7SL6 - chains A and B of the 6 polymer chains in the assembly; structure by electron microscopy, 3.70 A resolution.

== Chain A (and B) ==
Molecule: Insulin receptor
Organism: Mus musculus
Notes: EC 2.7.10.1; chain B of this document is another copy of the same molecule, construct and numbering; everything in this record applies to it too
Reference sequence: P15208 (INSR_MOUSE); residues -26 to 1345 here correspond to UniProt positions 1-1372 (UniProt number = residue number + 27)
Chain sequence (1372 residues; each row starts with the number of its first residue; numbers below 1 keep their minus sign (Met-26 is residue -26)):
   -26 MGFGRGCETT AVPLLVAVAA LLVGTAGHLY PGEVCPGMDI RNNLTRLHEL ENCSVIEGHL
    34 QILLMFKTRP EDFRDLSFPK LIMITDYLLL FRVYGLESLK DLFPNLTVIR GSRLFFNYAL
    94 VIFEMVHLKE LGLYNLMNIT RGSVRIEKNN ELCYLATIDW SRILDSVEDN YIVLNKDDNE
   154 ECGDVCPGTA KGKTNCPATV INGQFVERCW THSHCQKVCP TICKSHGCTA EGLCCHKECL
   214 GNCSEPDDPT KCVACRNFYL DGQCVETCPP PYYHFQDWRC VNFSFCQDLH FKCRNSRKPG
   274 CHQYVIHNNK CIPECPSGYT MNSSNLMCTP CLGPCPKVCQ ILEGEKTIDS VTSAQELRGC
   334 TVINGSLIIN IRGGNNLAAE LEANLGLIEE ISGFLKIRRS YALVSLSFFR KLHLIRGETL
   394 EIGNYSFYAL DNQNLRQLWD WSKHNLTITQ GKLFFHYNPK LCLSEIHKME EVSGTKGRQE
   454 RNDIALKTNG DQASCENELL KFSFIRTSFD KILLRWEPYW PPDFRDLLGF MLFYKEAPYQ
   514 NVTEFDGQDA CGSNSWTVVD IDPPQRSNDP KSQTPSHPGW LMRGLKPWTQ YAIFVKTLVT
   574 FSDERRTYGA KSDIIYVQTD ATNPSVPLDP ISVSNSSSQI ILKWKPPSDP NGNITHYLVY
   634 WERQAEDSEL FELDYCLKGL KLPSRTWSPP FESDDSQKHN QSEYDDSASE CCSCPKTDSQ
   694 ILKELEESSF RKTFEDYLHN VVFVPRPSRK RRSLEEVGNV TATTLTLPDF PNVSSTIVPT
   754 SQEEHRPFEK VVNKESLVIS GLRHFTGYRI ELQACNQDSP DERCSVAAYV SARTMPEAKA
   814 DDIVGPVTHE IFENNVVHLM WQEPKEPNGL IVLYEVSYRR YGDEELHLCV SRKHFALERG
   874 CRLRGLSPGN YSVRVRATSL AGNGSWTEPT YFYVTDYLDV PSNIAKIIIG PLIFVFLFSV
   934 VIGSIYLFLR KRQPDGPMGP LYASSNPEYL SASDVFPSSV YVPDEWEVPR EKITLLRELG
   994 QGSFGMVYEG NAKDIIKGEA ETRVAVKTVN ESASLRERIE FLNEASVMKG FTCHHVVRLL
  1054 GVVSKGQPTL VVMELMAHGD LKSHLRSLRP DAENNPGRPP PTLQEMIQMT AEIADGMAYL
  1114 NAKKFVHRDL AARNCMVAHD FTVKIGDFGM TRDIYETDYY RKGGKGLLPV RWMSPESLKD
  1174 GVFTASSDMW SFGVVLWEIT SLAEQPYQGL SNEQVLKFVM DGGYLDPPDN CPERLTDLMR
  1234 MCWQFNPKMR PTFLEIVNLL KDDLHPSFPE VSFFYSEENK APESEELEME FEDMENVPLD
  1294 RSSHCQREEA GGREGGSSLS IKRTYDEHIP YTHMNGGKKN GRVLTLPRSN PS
Disordered / not traced: -26 to 0, 163-167, 271-273, 519-527, 540-548, 659-686, 721-757, 911-1345
UniProt features mapped onto this chain:
  - region: Glu708 to Phe716 (Insulin-binding), Asn959 to Tyr962 (Important for interaction with IRS1, SHC1 and STAT5B), Tyr1324 to Met1327 (PIK3R1 binding)
  - active site: Asp1122 (Proton donor/acceptor)
  - binding site (ATP): Ser996, Lys1020, Glu1067 to Asp1073, Arg1126, Asn1127, Asp1140
  - site: Phe39 (Insulin-binding)
  - modified residue: Ser373 (Phosphoserine), Tyr374 (Phosphotyrosine), Ser380 (Phosphoserine), Tyr962 (Phosphotyrosine), Cys1046 (S-nitrosocysteine), Tyr1148 (Phosphotyrosine), Tyr1152 (Phosphotyrosine), Tyr1153 (Phosphotyrosine), Tyr1318 (Phosphotyrosine), Tyr1324 (Phosphotyrosine)
  - glycosylation (N-linked (GlcNAc...) asparagine): Asn16, Asn25, Asn78, Asn111, Asn215, Asn255, Asn295, Asn337, Asn397, Asn418, Asn514, Asn608, Asn626, Asn673, Asn732, Asn745, Asn883, Asn896
  - cross-link: Lys1042 (Glycyl lysine isopeptide (Lys-Gly) (interchain with G-Cter in ubiquitin))
Disulfide bonds: Cys8-Cys26, Cys126-Cys155, Cys159-Cys182, Cys169-Cys188, Cys192-Cys201, Cys196-Cys207, Cys208-Cys216, Cys212-Cys225, Cys228-Cys237, Cys241-Cys253, Cys259-Cys284, Cys266-Cys274, Cys288-Cys301, Cys312-Cys333, Cys435-Cys468, Cys649-Cys862, Cys788-Cys797

== How chain A and chain B interact ==
Residue-residue contacts (76):
  Arg14(A) - Val715(B)  hydrogen bond (side chain-backbone)
  Leu36(A) - Val715(B)  hydrophobic
  Leu37(A) - Val715(B)  hydrophobic
  Phe64(A) - Leu711(B)  hydrophobic
  Phe88(A) - Leu711(B)  hydrophobic
  Phe88(A) - Val714(B)  hydrophobic
  Phe89(A) - Phe703(B)  hydrophobic
  Phe89(A) - Phe707(B)  hydrophobic
  Phe89(A) - Tyr710(B)  hydrophobic
  Tyr91(A) - Phe703(B)
  Tyr91(A) - Phe707(B)  hydrophobic
  Val94(A) - Phe707(B)  hydrophobic
  Phe96(A) - Phe707(B)  hydrophobic
  Phe96(A) - Glu708(B)
  Phe96(A) - Leu711(B)  hydrophobic
  Arg118(A) - Phe703(B)
  Arg118(A) - Arg704(B)
  Arg118(A) - Phe707(B)
  Glu120(A) - Arg704(B)
  Lys121(A) - Glu708(B)
  Tyr144(A) - Arg704(B)  hydrogen bond
  Leu147(A) - Arg704(B)
  Thr325(A) - Tyr710(B)
  Arg345(A) - Glu699(B)  salt bridge
  Arg345(A) - Ser702(B)  hydrogen bond
  Arg345(A) - Phe703(B)
  Arg345(A) - Thr706(B)
  Gly346(A) - Glu699(B)  hydrogen bond (backbone-side chain)
  Arg372(A) - Asp576(B)  salt bridge
  Tyr374(A) - Lys696(B)
  Tyr374(A) - Glu699(B)
  Glu394(A) - Arg454(B)  salt bridge
  Ile395(A) - Arg454(B)
  Tyr401(A) - Arg454(B)  hydrogen bond
  Phe427(A) - Asn455(B)
  His429(A) - Asn455(B)
  Tyr430(A) - Lys460(B)
  Tyr430(A) - Thr461(B)
  Arg454(A) - Glu394(B)  salt bridge
  Arg454(A) - Ile395(B)
  Arg454(A) - Tyr401(B)  hydrogen bond
  Asn455(A) - Phe427(B)
  Asn455(A) - His429(B)
  Lys460(A) - Tyr430(B)
  Thr461(A) - Tyr430(B)
  Asp576(A) - Arg372(B)  salt bridge
  Lys696(A) - Tyr374(B)
  Glu699(A) - Arg345(B)  salt bridge
  Glu699(A) - Gly346(B)  hydrogen bond (side chain-backbone)
  Glu699(A) - Tyr374(B)
  Ser702(A) - Arg345(B)  hydrogen bond
  Phe703(A) - Phe89(B)  hydrophobic
  Phe703(A) - Tyr91(B)
  Phe703(A) - Arg118(B)
  Phe703(A) - Arg345(B)
  Arg704(A) - Arg118(B)
  Arg704(A) - Glu120(B)
  Arg704(A) - Tyr144(B)  hydrogen bond
  Arg704(A) - Leu147(B)
  Thr706(A) - Arg345(B)
  Phe707(A) - Phe89(B)  hydrophobic
  Phe707(A) - Tyr91(B)  hydrophobic
  Phe707(A) - Val94(B)  hydrophobic
  Phe707(A) - Phe96(B)  hydrophobic
  Phe707(A) - Arg118(B)
  Glu708(A) - Phe96(B)
  Glu708(A) - Lys121(B)
  Tyr710(A) - Phe89(B)  hydrophobic
  Tyr710(A) - Thr325(B)
  Leu711(A) - Phe64(B)  hydrophobic
  Leu711(A) - Phe88(B)  hydrophobic
  Leu711(A) - Phe96(B)  hydrophobic
  Val714(A) - Phe88(B)  hydrophobic
  Val715(A) - Arg14(B)  hydrogen bond (backbone-side chain)
  Val715(A) - Leu36(B)  hydrophobic
  Val715(A) - Leu37(B)  hydrophobic
Interface residues without a listed pair, chain A (51 interface residues in all): Leu62, Val146, Asp404, Gln406, Ser692, Leu695, Glu700, His712, Phe716
Interface residues without a listed pair, chain B (51 interface residues in all): Leu62, Val146, Asp404, Gln406, Ser692, Leu695, Glu700, His712, Phe716

== Summary ==
The chain A/chain B interface involves 51 residues from each chain, with 10 hydrogen bonds and 6 salt bridges.
Among the polar pairs are Arg345(A)-Glu699(B), Arg372(A)-Asp576(B) and Glu394(A)-Arg454(B). UniProt lists
active-site residue Asp1122(A) and 12 ATP-binding residues on chain A.
Chain A and chain B are both Insulin receptor (Mus musculus); the structure, Full-length insulin receptor
bound with site 2 binding deficient mutant insulin (B-L17R) -- symmetric conformation, was determined by
electron microscopy together with 7SL1, 7SL2, 7SL3, 7SL4, 7SL7, 7STH and 3 further entries from the same
study.
